4HZU - chains B and T of the 4 polymer chains in the assembly; structure by X-ray diffraction, 3.53 A resolution.

[Chain B]
Molecule: Energy-coupling factor transporter ATP-binding protein EcfA 1
From: Lactobacillus brevis
Notes: EC 3.6.3.-
UniProt: Q03PY6 (ECFA1_LACBA); numbering as in UniProt (aligned over 1-290)
Chain sequence (290 residues; row label = number of the first residue in the row):
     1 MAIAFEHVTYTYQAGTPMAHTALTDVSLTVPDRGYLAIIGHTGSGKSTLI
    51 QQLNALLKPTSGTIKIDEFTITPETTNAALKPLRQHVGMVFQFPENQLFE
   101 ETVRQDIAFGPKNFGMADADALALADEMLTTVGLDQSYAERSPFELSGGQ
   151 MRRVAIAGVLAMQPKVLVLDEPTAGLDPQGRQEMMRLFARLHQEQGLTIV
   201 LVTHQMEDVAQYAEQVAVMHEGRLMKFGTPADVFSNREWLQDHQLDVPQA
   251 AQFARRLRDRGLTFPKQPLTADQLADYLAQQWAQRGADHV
Unresolved in the structure: 1, 286-290

[Chain T]
Molecule: Energy-coupling factor transporter transmembrane protein EcfT
From: Lactobacillus brevis
UniProt: Q03PY7 (ECFT_LACBA); residues 1-266 here = UniProt positions 1-266
Chain sequence (266 residues; numbered 1 to 266; the number before each row is that of its first residue):
     1 MSNFIFGRYLPLDSVVHRLDPRAKLMLSFCYIIVVFLANNIWSYAILIAF
    51 TVGAILSSKISLGFFLKGIRPLLWLIVFTVVLQLLFSPAGGHTYFHWAFI
   101 NVTQDGLINAGYIFVRFLLIIMMSTLLTLSTQPLDIATGLASLMKPLRWV
   151 KVPVDTLAMMLSIALRFVPTLMDEATKIMNAQRARGVDFGEGGLFKQAKS
   201 LIPLMVPLFMSAFNRAEDLSTAMEARGYQDSEHRSQYRILTWQRRDTVTW
   251 LLFLLGFVAILIFRHW
Unresolved in the structure: 1-16, 99-102, 238-243

[Interface between chain B and chain T]
Contacting residue pairs (27):
  Gln51(B) with Asn180(T)
  Leu56(B) with Asn180(T)
  Arg84(B) with Arg183(T), hydrogen bond (side chain-backbone); Ala184(T)
  Phe91(B) with Asn180(T); Ala181(T), hydrophobic
  Asn96(B) with Pro207(T)
  Gln97(B) with Ala181(T); Gln182(T), hydrogen bond (backbone-side chain); Arg185(T), hydrogen bond (backbone-side chain)
  Leu98(B) with Pro207(T)
  Phe99(B) with Arg185(T); Pro203(T), hydrophobic; Val206(T); Pro207(T), hydrophobic
  Asp106(B) with Arg185(T), salt bridge
  Phe109(B) with Val187(T), hydrophobic; Pro203(T), hydrophobic
  Gly110(B) with Arg185(T)
  Asn113(B) with Arg185(T); Gly186(T); Val187(T)
  Phe114(B) with Arg185(T); Gly186(T)
  Phe144(B) with Met210(T), hydrophobic
  Met162(B) with Ala184(T); Arg185(T)
Also at the interface, not in a pair above, chain B (17 interface residues in all): Asn54, Met89
Also at the interface, not in a pair above, chain T (13 interface residues in all): Ser211

[Summary]
The interface between chain B and chain T involves 17 residues on one side and 13 on the other, with 3
hydrogen bonds and 1 salt bridge. Polar contacts include Asp106(B)-Arg185(T), Arg84(B)-Arg183(T) and
Gln97(B)-Gln182(T).
Here chain B is Energy-coupling factor transporter ATP-binding protein EcfA 1 and chain T is Energy-coupling
factor transporter transmembrane protein EcfT, both from Lactobacillus brevis. Entry 4HZU (Structure of a
bacterial energy-coupling factor transporter) was determined by X-ray diffraction.
